6DV6 - chains J and K of the 15 polymer chains in the assembly; structure by electron microscopy, 3.90 A resolution.

[Chain J (and K)]
Molecule: Protein InvG
Source organism: Salmonella enterica subsp. enterica serovar Typhimurium
Notes: chain K of this document is another copy of the same molecule, construct and numbering; everything in this record applies to it too
Reference sequence: P35672 (INVG_SALTY); residue numbers follow UniProt; this construct covers 1-562
Chain sequence (562 residues; row label = number of the first residue in the row):
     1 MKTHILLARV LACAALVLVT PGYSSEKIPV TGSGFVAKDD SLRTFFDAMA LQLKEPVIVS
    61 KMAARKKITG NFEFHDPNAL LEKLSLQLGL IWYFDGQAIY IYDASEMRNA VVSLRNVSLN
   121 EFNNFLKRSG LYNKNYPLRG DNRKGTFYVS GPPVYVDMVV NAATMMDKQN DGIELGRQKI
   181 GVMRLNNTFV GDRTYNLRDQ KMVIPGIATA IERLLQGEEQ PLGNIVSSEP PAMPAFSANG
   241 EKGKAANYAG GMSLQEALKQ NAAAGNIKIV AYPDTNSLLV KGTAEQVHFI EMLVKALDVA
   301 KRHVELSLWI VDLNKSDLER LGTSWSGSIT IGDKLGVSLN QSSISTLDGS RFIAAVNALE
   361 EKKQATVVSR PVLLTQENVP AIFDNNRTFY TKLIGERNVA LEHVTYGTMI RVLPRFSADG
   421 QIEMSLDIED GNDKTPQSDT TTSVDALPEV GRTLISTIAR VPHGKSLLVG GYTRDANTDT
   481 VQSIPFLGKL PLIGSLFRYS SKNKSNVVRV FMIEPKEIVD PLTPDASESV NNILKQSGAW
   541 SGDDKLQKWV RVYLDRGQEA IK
Unresolved in the structure: 1-175, 228-251, 558-562

[Interface between chain J and chain K]
Contacting residue pairs - 177 pairs, chain J then chain K:
  Thr-188(J) with Asp-274(K)
  Arg-193(J) with Asp-274(K), salt bridge
  Asp-199(J) with Asn-196(K), hydrogen bond
  Gln-200(J) with Thr-194(K), hydrogen bond
  Ile-204(J) with Pro-273(K), hydrophobic
  Pro-205(J) with Tyr-272(K); Pro-273(K)
  Gly-206(J) with Tyr-272(K)
  Ile-207(J) with Tyr-272(K)
  Ala-210(J) with Val-270(K)
  Arg-213(J) with Lys-268(K); Val-270(K)
  Leu-214(J) with Lys-268(K); Lys-281(K)
  Leu-215(J) with Lys-281(K)
  Glu-218(J) with Gln-178(K); Asn-266(K), hydrogen bond; Lys-281(K), salt bridge
  Gln-220(J) with Gly-176(K); Gln-178(K)
  Pro-221(J) with Gly-176(K); Arg-177(K); Gln-178(K), hydrogen bond (backbone-backbone)
  Leu-222(J) with Arg-177(K), hydrogen bond (backbone-side chain); Gln-178(K)
  Gly-223(J) with Arg-177(K); Gln-178(K), hydrogen bond (backbone-backbone); Lys-179(K)
  Asn-224(J) with Lys-179(K)
  Ile-225(J) with Ile-180(K)
  Val-226(J) with Lys-179(K); Ile-180(K), hydrogen bond (backbone-backbone); Gly-181(K); Val-182(K), hydrogen bond (backbone-backbone)
  Ser-227(J) with Val-182(K)
  Leu-293(J) with Ile-180(K), hydrophobic
  Leu-297(J) with Tyr-272(K), hydrophobic; Thr-275(K); Leu-279(K), hydrophobic
  Val-299(J) with Thr-275(K)
  Lys-301(J) with Asp-274(K), salt bridge
  Trp-309(J) with Val-530(K), hydrophobic
  Asn-314(J) with Arg-387(K)
  Arg-320(J) with Thr-391(K); Lys-392(K); Ile-394(K); Thr-442(K)
  Lys-334(J) with Arg-351(K); Phe-352(K)
  Leu-335(J) with Phe-352(K)
  Gly-336(J) with Ile-353(K); Ala-354(K), hydrogen bond (backbone-backbone)
  Ser-338(J) with Ala-354(K); Val-356(K)
  Asn-340(J) with Val-356(K)
  Asn-357(J) with Ile-394(K)
  Glu-361(J) with Lys-392(K)
  Lys-363(J) with Lys-392(K)
  Arg-370(J) with Leu-554(K)
  Val-372(J) with Leu-554(K), hydrophobic
  Asn-378(J) with Pro-273(K), hydrogen bond (side chain-backbone); Asn-276(K)
  Leu-413(J) with Phe-189(K), hydrophobic
  Arg-415(J) with Asn-186(K); Asn-187(K), hydrogen bond (side chain-backbone); Thr-188(K), hydrogen bond (side chain-backbone); Phe-189(K); Asn-276(K)
  Phe-416(J) with Arg-184(K)
  Ser-417(J) with Asn-186(K)
  Ala-418(J) with Asn-186(K)
  Glu-423(J) with Gln-376(K)
  Thr-435(J) with Tyr-390(K)
  Ser-438(J) with Leu-401(K)
  Asp-439(J) with Val-399(K); Ala-400(K); Leu-401(K)
  Thr-440(J) with Glu-396(K)
  Thr-441(J) with Gly-395(K); Glu-396(K)
  Val-444(J) with Tyr-390(K), hydrophobic
  Asp-445(J) with Lys-392(K), salt bridge
  Glu-449(J) with Arg-387(K), salt bridge; Thr-388(K)
  Val-450(J) with Arg-387(K)
  Gly-451(J) with Asn-386(K); Arg-387(K)
  Arg-452(J) with Asp-384(K); Asn-385(K); Asn-386(K), hydrogen bond (backbone-backbone)
  Thr-453(J) with Asp-384(K); Asn-385(K)
  Leu-454(J) with Ile-382(K); Phe-383(K); Asp-384(K), hydrogen bond (backbone-backbone)
  Ile-455(J) with Ile-382(K); Phe-383(K), hydrophobic
  Ser-456(J) with Pro-380(K); Ala-381(K); Ile-382(K), hydrogen bond (backbone-backbone)
  Thr-457(J) with Leu-373(K); Leu-374(K); Ala-381(K)
  Ile-458(J) with Thr-375(K); Gln-376(K), hydrogen bond (backbone-side chain); Val-379(K), hydrophobic
  Ala-459(J) with Gln-376(K)
  Arg-460(J) with Ala-300(K); Lys-301(K), hydrogen bond (side chain-backbone); His-303(K), hydrogen bond (backbone-side chain); Gln-376(K)
  Pro-462(J) with Pro-521(K), hydrophobic
  Lys-465(J) with Pro-521(K)
  Ser-466(J) with Pro-521(K); Leu-522(K), hydrogen bond (backbone-backbone); Asp-525(K), hydrogen bond; Ala-526(K)
  Leu-467(J) with Leu-374(K), hydrophobic; Leu-522(K), hydrophobic
  Leu-468(J) with Leu-374(K); Leu-522(K)
  Val-469(J) with Leu-374(K), hydrophobic
  Gly-470(J) with Val-372(K)
  Gly-471(J) with Pro-371(K); Val-372(K), hydrogen bond (backbone-backbone); Phe-383(K)
  Tyr-472(J) with Arg-370(K); Asn-385(K); Thr-408(K)
  Thr-473(J) with Ser-369(K); Arg-370(K), hydrogen bond (backbone-backbone)
  Arg-474(J) with Val-367(K); Val-368(K); Phe-389(K); Tyr-406(K)
  Asp-475(J) with Val-367(K); Val-368(K), hydrogen bond (backbone-backbone)
  Ala-476(J) with Thr-366(K)
  Asn-477(J) with Ala-365(K); Thr-366(K), hydrogen bond (backbone-backbone)
  Thr-478(J) with Gln-364(K); Asp-445(K); Ala-446(K), hydrogen bond (side chain-backbone); Pro-448(K)
  Asp-479(J) with Lys-362(K); Lys-363(K); Gln-364(K), hydrogen bond (backbone-backbone)
  Thr-480(J) with Lys-362(K)
  Val-481(J) with Glu-360(K); Glu-361(K); Lys-362(K)
  Gln-482(J) with Leu-359(K); Glu-360(K)
  Ser-483(J) with Leu-359(K); Glu-360(K), hydrogen bond (backbone-backbone)
  Ile-484(J) with Ala-358(K)
  Pro-485(J) with Leu-321(K), hydrophobic; Ala-358(K); Leu-359(K)
  Tyr-499(J) with Thr-442(K)
  Ser-501(J) with Thr-442(K)
  Asn-503(J) with Ala-446(K), hydrogen bond (side chain-backbone)
  Val-507(J) with Arg-387(K); Phe-389(K), hydrophobic
  Lys-516(J) with Arg-556(K); Gly-557(K)
  Thr-523(J) with Tyr-553(K)
  Pro-524(J) with Tyr-553(K), hydrogen bond (backbone-side chain)
  Asp-525(J) with Tyr-553(K), hydrogen bond (backbone-side chain)
  Ser-529(J) with Tyr-553(K)
  Asn-532(J) with Trp-549(K)
  Ile-533(J) with Leu-546(K); Trp-549(K), hydrophobic
  Gln-536(J) with Lys-545(K), hydrogen bond (side chain-backbone); Leu-546(K); Trp-549(K), hydrogen bond
  Ser-537(J) with Leu-546(K)
Also at the interface, not in a pair above, chain J (117 interface residues in all): Ile-211, Gln-260, Arg-302, Asp-312, Leu-318, Val-337, Leu-339, Gln-341, Leu-359, Thr-366, Val-368, Glu-377, Gln-437, Phe-486, Arg-509, Met-512, Leu-522, Ala-526
Also at the interface, not in a pair above, chain K (103 interface residues in all): Tyr-195, Arg-198, Ala-271, Val-280, Arg-320, Ala-355, Asn-357, Thr-441, Leu-447, Asp-520, Leu-534, Ser-537, Asp-555

[In short]
117 residues of chain J and 103 residues of chain K are in contact; the contacts include 32 hydrogen bonds and
5 salt bridges. Polar contacts include Arg-193(J)/Asp-274(K), Glu-218(J)/Lys-281(K) and Lys-301(J)/Asp-274(K).
Chain J and chain K are both Protein InvG (Salmonella enterica subsp. enterica serovar Typhimurium); the
structure, Structure of the Salmonella SPI-1 type III secretion injectisome secretin InvG (residues 176-end)
in the open ..., was determined by electron microscopy (same publication as 6DUZ, 6DV3 and 6DWB).
